1OWJ - chain A; structure by X-ray diffraction, 3.10 A resolution.

== Chain A ==
Molecule: Urokinase-type plasminogen activator
Organism: Homo sapiens
Notes: EC 3.4.21.73
UniProtKB: P00749 (UROK_HUMAN); the construct lacks a stretch of the UniProt sequence, so the offset changes along the chain: 1-23 = UniProt 179-201; 24-244 = UniProt 203-423
Sequence (245 residues; numbered 1 to 244 plus 1 insertion-coded residue; the number before each row is that of its first residue):
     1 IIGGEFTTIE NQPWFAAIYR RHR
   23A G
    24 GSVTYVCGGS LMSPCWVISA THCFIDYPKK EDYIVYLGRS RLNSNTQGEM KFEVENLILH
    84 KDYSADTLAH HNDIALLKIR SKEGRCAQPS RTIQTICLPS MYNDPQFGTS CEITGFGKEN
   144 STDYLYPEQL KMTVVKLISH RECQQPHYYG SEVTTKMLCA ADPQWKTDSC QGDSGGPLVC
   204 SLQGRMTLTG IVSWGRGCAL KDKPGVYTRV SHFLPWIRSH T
Cystine bridges: Cys30-Cys46, Cys38-Cys109, Cys134-Cys203, Cys166-Cys182, Cys193-Cys221
Residues lining bound ligands: 155 (6-[(Z)-amino(imino)methyl]-N-(1-isopropyl-3,4-dihydroisoquinolin-7-yl)-2-naphthamide): His45, Ile48, Asp49, His93, Asp191, Ser192, Cys193, Gln194, Ser197, Val215, Ser216, Trp217, Gly218, Arg219, Gly220, Cys221, Pro227, Gly228
Swiss-Prot annotation at these positions:
  - active site (Charge relay system): His45, Asp96, Ser197
  - modified residue: Ser144 (Phosphoserine)
  - glycosylation: Asn143 (N-linked (GlcNAc...) asparagine)

== Summary ==
Chain A binds compound 155. From UniProt: 3 active-site residues.
Chain A is Urokinase-type plasminogen activator (Homo sapiens); the structure, Substituted 2-Naphthamidine
Inhibitors of Urokinase, was determined by X-ray diffraction, deposited together with 1OWD, 1OWE, 1OWH, 1OWI
and 1OWK.
